Entry 3ZHS (X-ray diffraction, 2.10 A resolution); this record covers chains A and B.

Chain A (and B):
Name: Multifunctional 2-oxoglutarate metabolism enzyme
Source organism: Mycobacterium smegmatis
Notes: EC 2.2.1.5, 4.1.1.71, 1.2.4.2, 2.3.1.61; fragment: suca-like catalytic domain, residues 361-1227; chain B of this document is another copy of the same molecule, construct and numbering; everything in this record applies to it too
UniProt: A0R2B1 (KGD_MYCS2); numbering as in UniProt (aligned over 361-1227)
Chain sequence (868 residues; each row starts with the number of its first residue):
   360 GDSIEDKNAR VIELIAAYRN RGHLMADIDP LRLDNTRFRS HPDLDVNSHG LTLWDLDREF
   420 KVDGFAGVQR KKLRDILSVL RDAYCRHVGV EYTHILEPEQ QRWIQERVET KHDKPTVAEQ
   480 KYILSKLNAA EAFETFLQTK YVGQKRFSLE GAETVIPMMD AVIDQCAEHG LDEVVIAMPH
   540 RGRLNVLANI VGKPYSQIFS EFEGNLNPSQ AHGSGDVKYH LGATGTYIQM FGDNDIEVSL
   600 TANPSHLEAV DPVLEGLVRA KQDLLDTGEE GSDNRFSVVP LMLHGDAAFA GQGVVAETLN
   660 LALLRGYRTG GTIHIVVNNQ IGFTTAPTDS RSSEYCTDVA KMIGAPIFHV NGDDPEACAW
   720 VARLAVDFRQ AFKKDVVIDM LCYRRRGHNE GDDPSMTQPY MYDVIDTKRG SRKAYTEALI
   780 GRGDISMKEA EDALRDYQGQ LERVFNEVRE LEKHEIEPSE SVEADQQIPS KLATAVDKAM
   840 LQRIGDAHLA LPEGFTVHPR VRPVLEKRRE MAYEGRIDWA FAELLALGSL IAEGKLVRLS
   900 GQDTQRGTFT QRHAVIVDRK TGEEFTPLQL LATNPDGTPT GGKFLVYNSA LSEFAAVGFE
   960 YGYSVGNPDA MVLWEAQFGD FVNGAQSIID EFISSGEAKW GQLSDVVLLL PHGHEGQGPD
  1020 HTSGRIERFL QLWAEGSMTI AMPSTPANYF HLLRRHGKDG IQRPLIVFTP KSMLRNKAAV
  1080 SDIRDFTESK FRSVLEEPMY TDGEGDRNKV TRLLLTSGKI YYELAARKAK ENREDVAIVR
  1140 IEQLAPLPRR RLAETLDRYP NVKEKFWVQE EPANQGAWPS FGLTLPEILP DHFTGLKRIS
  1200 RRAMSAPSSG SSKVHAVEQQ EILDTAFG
Disordered / not traced: 360-364, 401-410, 421-427, 562-573, 814-830 (chain B: 360-364, 398-412, 423-427, 562-574, 814-830)
Sequence notes: expression tag (360)
UniProt features mapped onto this chain:
  - binding site (thiamine diphosphate): Arg540, Ser604, Leu606, Asp645, Ala646, Ala647, Asn678
  - binding site (2-oxoglutarate): His579, Ser604, His1020
  - binding site (Mg(2+)): Asp645, Asn678, Ile680
  - binding site (acetyl-CoA): Thr1038, Arg1054, Lys1089, Ser1092, Gln1142, Arg1149, Arg1150
  - mutagenesis: His539 (H539A: Loss of KG decarboxylase activity), His579 (H579A: Loss of KG decarboxylase activity), His747 (H747A: 40-fold decrease in KG decarboxylase activity), Arg781 (R781A: Increase in KG decarboxylase activity), His1020 (H1020A: Loss of KG decarboxylase activity), Glu1034 (E1034A: Loss of activation by acetyl-CoA), Arg1062 (R1062A: Loss of activation by acetyl-CoA)
Bound ions: Mg2+: Asp645, Asn678, Ile680 (together with TD6); Ca2+: Asp1004, His1055, Asp1058, Ile1060
Residues lining bound ligands:
  - TD6 ((4S)-4-{3-[(4-amino-2-methylpyrimidin-5-yl)methyl]-5-(2-{[(S)-hydroxy(phosphonooxy)phosphoryl]oxy}ethyl)-4-methyl-1,3lambda~5~-thiazol-2-yl}-4-hydroxybutanoic acid), molecule 1: Arg505, Arg540, Ser604, His605, Leu606, Gly644, Asp645, Ala646, Ala647, Gln651, Asn678, Ile680, Gly681, Phe682, His747, Asn748
  - TD6, molecule 2: Gln901, Leu950, Glu952, Gln976, Phe977, Phe980, His1020

How chain A and chain B interact:
Residue-residue contacts - 197 pairs, chain A then chain B:
  Ala368(A) with Ile371(B), hydrophobic
  Ile371(A) with Ala368(B), hydrophobic
  Glu372(A) with Ile371(B)
  Arg380(A) with Ile454(B), hydrogen bond (side chain-backbone); Leu455(B), hydrogen bond (side chain-backbone); Gln460(B)
  Leu455(A) with Arg380(B), hydrogen bond (backbone-side chain); Glu693(B)
  Pro457(A) with Arg380(B)
  Arg505(A) with Gln1016(B)
  Pro603(A) with Asp1019(B)
  Ser604(A) with Asp1019(B), hydrogen bond (backbone-side chain); His1020(B)
  His605(A) with Asp979(B), hydrogen bond (side chain-backbone); Phe980(B); Asn982(B), hydrogen bond; Asp1019(B), salt bridge
  Leu606(A) with Leu950(B), hydrophobic
  Ala646(A) with Leu950(B)
  Ala647(A) with Leu950(B)
  Ala649(A) with Asn659(B), hydrogen bond (backbone-side chain); Met701(B)
  Gly650(A) with Glu656(B); Asn659(B); Leu950(B); Ser951(B), hydrogen bond (backbone-side chain)
  Gln651(A) with Glu656(B); Leu950(B), hydrogen bond (side chain-backbone); Ser951(B); Glu952(B), hydrogen bond
  Gly652(A) with Gly652(B); Glu656(B), hydrogen bond (backbone-side chain)
  Ala655(A) with Ala655(B), hydrophobic
  Glu656(A) with Gly650(B); Gln651(B); Gly652(B), hydrogen bond (side chain-backbone)
  Asn659(A) with Ala649(B); Ser689(B), hydrogen bond (side chain-backbone); Arg690(B); Ser691(B), hydrogen bond (backbone-side chain)
  Leu660(A) with Ser691(B)
  Ala661(A) with Ser691(B), hydrogen bond (backbone-side chain)
  Leu662(A) with Ser691(B), hydrogen bond (backbone-side chain)
  Leu663(A) with Thr687(B); Asp688(B); Arg690(B); Ser691(B), hydrogen bond (backbone-side chain)
  Arg664(A) with Asp688(B), salt bridge
  Gly681(A) with Asp902(B)
  Phe682(A) with Asp902(B); Arg905(B); Thr907(B); Gln976(B)
  Thr683(A) with Asp902(B), hydrogen bond; Arg905(B)
  Thr684(A) with Asp902(B), hydrogen bond; Asn947(B)
  Thr687(A) with Leu663(B)
  Asp688(A) with Leu663(B); Arg664(B), salt bridge; Ser948(B); Ala949(B)
  Ser689(A) with Asn659(B), hydrogen bond (backbone-side chain); Ala949(B)
  Arg690(A) with Asn659(B); Leu663(B)
  Ser691(A) with Asn659(B), hydrogen bond (side chain-backbone); Leu660(B); Ala661(B); Leu662(B), hydrogen bond (side chain-backbone); Leu663(B), hydrogen bond (side chain-backbone)
  Ser692(A) with Met701(B)
  Glu693(A) with Leu455(B)
  Asp697(A) with Met701(B)
  Val698(A) with Met701(B), hydrophobic
  Met701(A) with Ala649(B); Ser692(B); Asp697(B); Val698(B), hydrophobic
  Ile702(A) with Ser691(B)
  Gly750(A) with Thr909(B), hydrogen bond (backbone-side chain)
  Asp751(A) with Arg905(B), salt bridge
  Asp752(A) with His857(B), salt bridge; Arg859(B)
  Ser754(A) with His857(B), hydrogen bond; Arg918(B)
  Met755(A) with His857(B); Val860(B), hydrophobic; Thr909(B); Val916(B)
  Thr756(A) with Arg905(B)
  Pro758(A) with Val916(B); Asp917(B); Arg918(B)
  Asp762(A) with Arg918(B), salt bridge
  His857(A) with Asp752(B), salt bridge; Ser754(B), hydrogen bond; Met755(B)
  Arg859(A) with Gly750(B), hydrogen bond (side chain-backbone); Asp752(B); Met755(B)
  Val860(A) with Met755(B), hydrophobic
  Asp902(A) with Gly681(B); Phe682(B); Thr683(B), hydrogen bond; Thr684(B), hydrogen bond
  Arg905(A) with Phe682(B); Thr683(B); Asp751(B), salt bridge; Thr756(B)
  Thr907(A) with Phe682(B)
  Thr909(A) with Gly750(B); Met755(B)
  Val916(A) with Met755(B); Pro758(B)
  Asp917(A) with Pro758(B)
  Arg918(A) with Ser754(B); Pro758(B); Asp762(B), salt bridge
  Asn947(A) with Thr684(B)
  Ser948(A) with Asp688(B)
  Ala949(A) with Asp688(B); Ser689(B)
  Leu950(A) with Ala646(B); Ala647(B); Gly650(B); Gln651(B), hydrogen bond (backbone-side chain)
  Ser951(A) with Gly650(B), hydrogen bond (side chain-backbone); Gln651(B)
  Glu952(A) with Gln651(B), hydrogen bond
  Gln976(A) with Phe682(B)
  Asp979(A) with His605(B), hydrogen bond (backbone-side chain)
  Phe980(A) with His605(B)
  Asn982(A) with His605(B), hydrogen bond; Gln985(B); Ser986(B); Asp989(B), hydrogen bond; Glu990(B), hydrogen bond
  Gly983(A) with Ser986(B)
  Gln985(A) with Asn982(B); Gln985(B); Arg1027(B)
  Ser986(A) with Asn982(B); Gly983(B)
  Asp989(A) with Asn982(B), hydrogen bond; Arg1024(B), salt bridge; Arg1027(B), salt bridge
  Glu990(A) with Asn982(B), hydrogen bond; Asp1019(B)
  Ser993(A) with Ser1204(B), hydrogen bond (backbone-side chain)
  Ser994(A) with Ser1204(B)
  Ala997(A) with Ser1204(B)
  Lys998(A) with Pro1018(B); Ala1205(B)
  Gln1016(A) with Arg505(B)
  Pro1018(A) with Lys998(B)
  Asp1019(A) with Pro603(B); Ser604(B), hydrogen bond (side chain-backbone); His605(B), salt bridge; Glu990(B)
  His1020(A) with Ser604(B)
  Arg1024(A) with Asp989(B), salt bridge; Leu1031(B)
  Glu1026(A) with Gln1030(B), hydrogen bond (backbone-side chain)
  Arg1027(A) with Gln985(B); Asp989(B), salt bridge; Arg1027(B); Gln1030(B); Leu1031(B)
  Gln1030(A) with Glu1026(B), hydrogen bond (side chain-backbone); Arg1027(B), hydrogen bond (side chain-backbone); Gln1030(B), hydrogen bond; Asn1173(B), hydrogen bond (backbone-side chain)
  Leu1031(A) with Arg1024(B); Arg1027(B); Ser1204(B)
  Trp1032(A) with Asn1173(B), hydrogen bond (backbone-side chain)
  Ala1033(A) with Met1203(B); Ser1204(B)
  Ser1036(A) with Ser1204(B)
  Asn1173(A) with Gln1030(B), hydrogen bond (side chain-backbone); Trp1032(B), hydrogen bond (side chain-backbone)
  Trp1177(A) with Leu1182(B)
  Pro1178(A) with Leu1182(B)
  Gly1181(A) with Leu1182(B)
  Leu1182(A) with Trp1177(B); Pro1178(B); Gly1181(B); Leu1182(B)
  Met1203(A) with Ala1033(B)
  Ser1204(A) with Ser993(B); Ser994(B); Ala997(B); Leu1031(B); Ala1033(B); Ser1036(B)
  Ala1205(A) with Lys998(B)
Other interface residues (no listed pair), chain A (105 interface residues in all): Asn367, His382, Leu383, Leu658, Lys700, His912, Gly921, Ala1202
Other interface residues (no listed pair), chain B (107 interface residues in all): Asp365, His382, Leu383, Glu456, Pro457, Leu606, Leu658, Lys700, Ile702, His912, Gly921, Ala1202

Overview:
105 residues of chain A face 107 of chain B across their interface, with 48 hydrogen bonds and 14 salt
bridges. Among the polar pairs are His605(A)-Asp1019(B), Arg664(A)-Asp688(B) and Asp751(A)-Arg905(B). Bound to
chain A: compound TD6.
Chain A and chain B are both Multifunctional 2-oxoglutarate metabolism enzyme (Mycobacterium smegmatis); the
structure, Crystal structure of the SucA domain of Mycobacterium smegmatis KGD, first post-decarboxylation
intermediate from alpha-ketoglutarate, was determined by X-ray diffraction, deposited together with 3ZHQ,
3ZHR, 3ZHT, 3ZHU and 3ZHV.
